PDB entry 3I9V | X-ray diffraction, 3.10 A resolution | chains 1 and 3 of the 8 polymer chains in the assembly

Chain 1:
Name: NADH-quinone oxidoreductase subunit 1
Organism: Thermus thermophilus
Notes: EC 1.6.99.5
UniProt: Q56222 (NQO1_THET8); residues 1-438 here = UniProt positions 1-438
Chain sequence (438 residues; each row starts with the number of its first residue):
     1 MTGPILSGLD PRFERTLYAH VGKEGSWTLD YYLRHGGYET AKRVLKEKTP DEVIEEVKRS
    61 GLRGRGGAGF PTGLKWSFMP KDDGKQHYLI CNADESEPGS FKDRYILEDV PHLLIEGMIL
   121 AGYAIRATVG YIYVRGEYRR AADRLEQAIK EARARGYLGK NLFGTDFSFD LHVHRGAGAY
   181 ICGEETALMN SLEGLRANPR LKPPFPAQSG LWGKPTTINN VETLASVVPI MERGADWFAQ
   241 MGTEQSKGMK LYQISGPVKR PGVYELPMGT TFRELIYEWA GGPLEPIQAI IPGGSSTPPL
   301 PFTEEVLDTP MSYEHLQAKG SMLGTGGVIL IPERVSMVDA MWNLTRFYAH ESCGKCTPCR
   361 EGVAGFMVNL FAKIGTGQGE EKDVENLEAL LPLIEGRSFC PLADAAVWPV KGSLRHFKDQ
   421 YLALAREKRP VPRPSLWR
Disordered / not traced: 1
Bound ions: 4Fe-4S cluster Fe: Cys-353, Cys-356, Cys-359, Cys-400
Ligand contacts:
  - FMN (flavin mononucleotide): Gly-64, Arg-65, Gly-66, Ala-68, Thr-72, Lys-75, Asn-92, Asp-94, Glu-95, Ser-96, Glu-97, Asp-103, Tyr-180, Gly-183, Glu-184, Glu-185, Ile-218, Asn-219, Asn-220, Thr-223, Pro-401, Leu-402
  - 4Fe-4S cluster (SF4): Ile-181, Pro-199, Ser-352, Cys-353, Gly-354, Lys-355, Cys-356, Cys-359, Arg-360, Ser-398, Phe-399, Cys-400, Leu-402, Ala-403
What the authors report for this chain:
  - contacts within the chain: Glu-184/Lys-202 (hydrogen bond)
  - binding site for flavin mononucleotide: Lys-75
  - Mn2+ coordination: His-350

Chain 3:
Name: NADH-quinone oxidoreductase subunit 3
Organism: Thermus thermophilus
Notes: EC 1.6.99.5
UniProt: Q56223 (NQO3_THET8); numbering as in UniProt (aligned over 1-783)
Chain sequence (783 residues; numbered 1 to 783; the number before each row is that of its first residue):
     1 MVRVKVNDRI VEVPPGTSVM DAVFHAGYDV PLFCSEKHLS PIGACRMCLV RIGLPKKGPD
    61 GKPLLNEKGE PEIQWQPKLA ASCVTAVADG MVVDTLSDVV REAQAGMVEF TLLNHPLDCP
   121 TCDKGGACEL QDRTVEYGLY EKYYQKGPLE LPVYTRFEFT RRHVDKHHPL SPFVILDRER
   181 CIHCKRCVRY FEEVPGDEVL DFIERGVHTF IGTMDFGLPS GFSGNITDIC PVGALLDLTA
   241 RFRARNWEME ETPTTCALCP VGCGITADTR SGELLRIRAR EVPEVNEIWI CDAGRFGHEW
   301 ADQNRLKTPL VRKEGRLVEA TWEEAFLALK EGLKEARGEE VGLYLAHDAT LEEGLLASEL
   361 AKALKTPHLD FQGRTAAPAS LFPPASLEDL LQADFALVLG DPTEEAPILH LRLSEFVRDL
   421 KPPHRYNHGT PFADLQIKER MPRRTDKMAL FAPYRAPLMK WAAIHEVHRP GEEREILLAL
   481 LGDKEGSEMV AKAKEAWEKA KNPVLILGAG VLQDTVAAER ARLLAERKGA KVLAMTPAAN
   541 ARGLEAMGVL PGAKGASWDE PGALYAYYGF VPPEEALKGK RFVVMHLSHL HPLAERYAHV
   601 VLPAPTFYEK RGHLVNLEGR VLPLSPAPIE NGEAEGALQV LALLAEALGV RPPFRLHLEA
   661 QKALKARKVP EAMGRLSFRL KELRPKERKG AFYLRPTMWK AHQAVGKAQE AARAELWAHP
   721 ETARAEALPE GAQVAVETPF GRVEARVVHR EDVPKGHLYL SALGPAAGLR VEGRVLVPAG
   781 GEA
Disordered / not traced: 56-72, 144-149, 778-783
Bound ions: 2Fe-2S cluster Fe: Cys-34, Cys-45, Cys-48, Cys-83; 4Fe-4S cluster Fe site 1: His-115, Cys-119, Cys-122, Cys-128; 4Fe-4S cluster Fe site 2: Cys-181, Cys-184, Cys-187, Cys-230; 4Fe-4S cluster Fe site 3: Cys-256, Cys-259, Cys-263, Cys-291; Mn2+: Leu-274, Asp-302
Ligand contacts:
  - 2Fe-2S cluster (FES): Leu-32, Phe-33, Cys-34, Ser-35, Ile-42, Gly-43, Ala-44, Cys-45, Arg-46, Met-47, Cys-48, Cys-83
  - 4Fe-4S cluster (SF4), molecule 1: His-115, Asp-118, Cys-119, Cys-122, Lys-124, Gly-125, Cys-128, Leu-130, Gln-131, Arg-180, Val-232, Gly-233
  - 4Fe-4S cluster (SF4), molecule 2: Cys-181, Ile-182, His-183, Cys-184, Lys-185, Arg-186, Cys-187, Phe-202, Ile-211, Cys-230, Pro-231, Val-232, Ala-234, Leu-235
  - 4Fe-4S cluster (SF4), molecule 3: Cys-256, Leu-258, Cys-259, Val-261, Gly-262, Cys-263, Ile-290, Cys-291, Gly-294, Pro-407, Ile-408
Swiss-Prot annotation at these positions:
  - binding site ([2Fe-2S] cluster): Cys-34, Cys-45, Cys-48, Cys-83
  - binding site ([4Fe-4S] cluster): His-115, Cys-119, Cys-122, Cys-128, Cys-181, Cys-184, Cys-187, Cys-230, Cys-256, Cys-259, Cys-263, Cys-291
  - mutagenesis: Cys-256 (C256A: Decreases amount and stability of iron-sulfur center 4), Cys-259 (C259A: Decreases amount and stability of iron-sulfur center 4), Cys-263 (C263A: Decreases amount and stability of iron-sulfur center 4), Cys-291 (C291A: Decreases amount and stability of iron-sulfur center 4)
What the authors report for this chain:
  - Mn2+ coordination: Leu-274, Asp-302

Interface between chain 1 and chain 3:
Pairs across the interface (56; chain 1 residue first):
  Gly-178(1) / Arg-205(3)  hydrogen bond (backbone-side chain)
  Leu-195(1) / Arg-440(3)
  Arg-196(1) / Asp-201(3)
  Arg-196(1) / Phe-202(3)  hydrogen bond (side chain-backbone)
  Arg-196(1) / Ile-203(3)  hydrogen bond (side chain-backbone)
  Arg-196(1) / Glu-204(3)  hydrogen bond (side chain-backbone)
  Leu-201(1) / Val-84(3)  hydrophobic
  Pro-204(1) / Lys-438(3)
  His-350(1) / Arg-205(3)  hydrogen bond (backbone-side chain)
  Glu-351(1) / Arg-205(3)  salt bridge
  Ser-352(1) / Arg-205(3)
  Ser-352(1) / Gly-206(3)  hydrogen bond (backbone-backbone)
  Cys-353(1) / Arg-205(3)
  Gly-354(1) / Gly-206(3)
  Lys-355(1) / Ile-42(3)
  Lys-355(1) / Ala-44(3)
  Cys-356(1) / Ala-44(3)
  Thr-357(1) / Ala-44(3)
  Thr-357(1) / Cys-45(3)  hydrogen bond (side chain-backbone)
  Thr-357(1) / Phe-110(3)
  Thr-357(1) / Thr-111(3)
  Pro-358(1) / Arg-46(3)
  Pro-358(1) / Met-107(3)
  Pro-358(1) / Phe-110(3)  hydrophobic
  Arg-360(1) / Ile-182(3)
  Arg-360(1) / His-183(3)
  Arg-360(1) / Gly-206(3)
  Arg-360(1) / Val-207(3)
  Glu-361(1) / Phe-110(3)
  Glu-361(1) / Leu-113(3)
  Glu-361(1) / Asn-114(3)  hydrogen bond
  Glu-361(1) / Arg-162(3)  salt bridge
  Gly-362(1) / Phe-110(3)
  Ala-364(1) / Val-207(3)  hydrophobic
  Gly-365(1) / Val-207(3)
  Phe-366(1) / Glu-109(3)
  Phe-366(1) / Leu-113(3)  hydrophobic
  Phe-366(1) / Arg-156(3)
  Phe-366(1) / Phe-157(3)
  Asn-369(1) / Phe-159(3)
  Lys-373(1) / Glu-158(3)  salt bridge
  Asn-386(1) / Arg-156(3)
  Leu-390(1) / Arg-156(3)
  Leu-393(1) / Glu-102(3)
  Leu-393(1) / Ala-103(3)  hydrophobic
  Leu-393(1) / Gly-106(3)
  Leu-393(1) / Phe-110(3)
  Ile-394(1) / Phe-110(3)  hydrophobic
  Gly-396(1) / Lys-78(3)
  Arg-397(1) / Arg-46(3)  hydrogen bond (backbone-side chain)
  Arg-397(1) / Leu-49(3)
  Arg-397(1) / Leu-79(3)
  Arg-397(1) / Ala-103(3)
  Ser-398(1) / Arg-46(3)
  Phe-399(1) / Gly-43(3)
  Phe-399(1) / Arg-46(3)
Interface residues without a listed pair, chain 1 (35 interface residues in all): Ala-179, Asn-198, Pro-203, Ala-349, Leu-370
Interface residues without a listed pair, chain 3 (37 interface residues in all): Pro-41, Lys-185, Thr-209

Summary:
35 residues of chain 1 and 37 residues of chain 3 are in contact, with 9 hydrogen bonds and 3 salt bridges.
Polar pairs include Glu-351(1)/Arg-205(3), Glu-361(1)/Arg-162(3) and Lys-373(1)/Glu-158(3). Bound to chain 1:
4Fe-4S cluster and flavin mononucleotide. From the paper: a binding site for flavin mononucleotide at
Lys-75(1); Mn2+ coordination by His-350(1) and Leu-274(3) among others.
Here chain 1 is NADH-quinone oxidoreductase subunit 1 and chain 3 is NADH-quinone oxidoreductase subunit 3,
both from Thermus thermophilus. Entry 3I9V (Crystal structure of the hydrophilic domain of respiratory complex
I from Thermus thermophilus, oxidized, 2 mol/ASU) was determined by X-ray diffraction, deposited together with
3IAM and 3IAS.
